Entry 3TX7 (X-ray diffraction, 2.76 A resolution); this record covers chains A and B.

Chain A:
Protein: Catenin beta-1
Source organism: Homo sapiens
UniProt: P35222 (CTNB1_HUMAN); residues 138-663 here = UniProt positions 138-663
Chain sequence (527 residues; numbered 137 to 663; the number before each row is that of its first residue):
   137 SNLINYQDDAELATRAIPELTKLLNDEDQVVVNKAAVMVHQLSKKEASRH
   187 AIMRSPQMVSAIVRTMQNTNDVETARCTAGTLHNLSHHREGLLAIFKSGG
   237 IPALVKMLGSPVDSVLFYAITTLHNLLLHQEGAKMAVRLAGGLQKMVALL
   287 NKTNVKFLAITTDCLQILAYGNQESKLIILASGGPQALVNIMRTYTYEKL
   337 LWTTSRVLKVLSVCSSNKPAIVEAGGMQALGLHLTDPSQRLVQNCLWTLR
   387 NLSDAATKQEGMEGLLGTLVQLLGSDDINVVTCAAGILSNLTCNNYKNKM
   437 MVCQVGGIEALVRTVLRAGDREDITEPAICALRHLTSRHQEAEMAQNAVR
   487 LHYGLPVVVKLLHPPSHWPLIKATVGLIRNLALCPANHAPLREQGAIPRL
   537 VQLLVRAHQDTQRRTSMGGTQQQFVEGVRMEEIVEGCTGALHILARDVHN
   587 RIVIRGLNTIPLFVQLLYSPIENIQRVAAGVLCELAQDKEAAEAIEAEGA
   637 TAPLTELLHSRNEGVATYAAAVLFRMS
Disordered / not traced: 137-147, 549-558, 662-663
Construct notes: expression tag (137)
UniProt features mapped onto this chain:
  - region: Leu-156 to Leu-178 (Interaction with BCL9)
  - modified residue: Tyr-142 (Phosphotyrosine), Ser-191 (Phosphoserine), Ser-246 (Phosphoserine), Tyr-331 (Phosphotyrosine), Tyr-333 (Phosphotyrosine), Ser-552 (Phosphoserine), Thr-556 (Microbial infection: Phosphothreonine), Cys-619 (S-nitrosocysteine)
  - natural variant: Lys-292 (K292N: Found in a patient with features of osteopathia striata cranial sclerosis; uncertain significance), Leu-388 (L388P: In NEDSDV)
  - mutagenesis: Tyr-142 (Y142E: No effect on interaction with BCL9 and BCL9L), Leu-156 (L156A: Abolishes interaction with BCL9 but no effect on interaction with CDH3; when associated with A-159), Leu-159 (L159A: No effect on interaction with BCL9 and CDH3. Abolishes interaction with BCL9 but no effect on interaction with CDH3; when associated with A-156), Leu-178 (L178A: No effect on interaction with BCL9 and CDH3), Phe-253 (F253A: Abolishes or strongly reduces AXIN2 binding), His-260 (H260A: Abolishes or strongly reduces AXIN1 and AXIN2 binding. Strongly reduces phosphorylation and degradation; when associated with A-386 and A-383), Lys-292 (K292A: Abolishes or strongly reduces AXIN1 and AXIN2 binding), Lys-312 (K312E: Abolishes TCF7L2 binding), Tyr-333 (Y333F: Abolished phosphorylation by SRC and interaction with isoform M2 of PKM (PKM2)), Lys-345 (K345A: Abolishes APC binding), Trp-383 (W383A: Abolishes APC binding. Strongly reduces phosphorylation and degradation; when associated with A-260 and A-386), Arg-386 (R386A: Strongly reduces APC binding. Strongly reduces phosphorylation and degradation; when associated with A-260 and A-383), 7 further mutagenesis entries in UniProt
Reported in the primary citation:
  - mutagenesis - Y306A, W383A: abolished signaling in response to GAL-LRH-1
  - mutagenesis - Y306A, K345A: decreased signaling in response to TCF-4 responsive reporter
  - mutagenesis - W383A: increased signaling in response to TCF-4 responsive reporter
  - conformationally variable residues (domain motion): Leu-388 to Glu-396, Leu-409 to Ile-414, Cys-419 to Ala-420
  - post-translational modification sites: Lys-345 (citing earlier work)

Chain B:
Protein: Nuclear receptor subfamily 5 group A member 2
Source organism: Homo sapiens
UniProt: O00482 (NR5A2_HUMAN); residue numbers follow UniProt; this construct covers 191-541
Chain sequence (352 residues; row label = number of the first residue in the row):
   190 SLKLEAMSQVIQAMPSDLTISSAIQNIHSASKGLPLNHAALPPTDYDRSP
   240 FVTSPISMTMPPHGSLQGYQTYGHFPSRAIKSEYPDPYTSSPESIMGYSY
   290 MDSYQTSSPASIPHLILELLKCEPDEPQVQAKIMAYLQQEQANRSKHEKL
   340 STFGLMCKMADQTLFSIVEWARSSIFFRELKVDDQMKLLQNCWSELLILD
   390 HIYRQVVHGKEGSIFLVTGQQVDYSIIASQAGATLNNLMSHAQELVAKLR
   440 SLQFDQREFVCLKFLVLFSLDVKNLENFQLVEGVQEQVNAALLDYTMCNY
   490 PQQTEKFGQLLLRLPEIRAISMQAEEYLYYKHLNGDVPYNNLLIEMLHAK
   540 RA
Disordered / not traced: 190-298, 332-337, 364-373, 462-467, 539-541
Construct notes: expression tag (190)
UniProt features mapped onto this chain:
  - region: Tyr-528 to Lys-539 (AF-2)
  - binding site (a phospholipid derivative): Gly-421 to Leu-424, Tyr-516, Lys-520
  - cross-link: Lys-270 (Glycyl lysine isopeptide (Lys-Gly) (interchain with G-Cter in SUMO1))
  - mutagenesis: Lys-270 (K270R: Impaired ability to act as an anti-inflammatory role during the hepatic acute phase response), Asp-314 (D314R: Decreased interaction with PPARGC1A; decreased ability to increase transcription of target genes), Ala-324 (A324R: Does not affect interaction with PPARGC1A; does not affect ability to increase transcription of target genes), Phe-342 (F342W: Reduced phospholipid binding. Strongly reduced transactivation; when associated with W-416), Thr-352 (T352V: Reduced activation by the synthetic agonists RR-RJW100 and GSK8470), His-390 (H390A: Reduced activation by the synthetic agonist GSK8470 without affecting activation by the synthetic agonist RR-RJW100), Gly-398 (G398A: Decreased ability to activate transcription), Ile-416 (I416W: Reduced phospholipid binding. Strongly reduced transactivation; when associated with W-342), Gly-421 (G421A: Decreased ability to activate transcription)
Small-molecule neighbours: P6L ((2S)-3-{[{[(2S)-2,3-dihydroxypropyl]oxy}(hydroxy)phosphoryl]oxy}-2-[(6E)-hexadec-6-enoyloxy]propyl (8E)-octadec-8-enoate): Thr-341, Phe-342, Met-345, Cys-346, Ala-349, Trp-382, Ser-383, Leu-386, Ile-387, His-390, Leu-405, Val-411, Ile-415, Ile-416, Gln-419, Ala-420, Gly-421, Ala-422, Thr-423, Leu-424, Leu-427, Met-428, Ala-431, Ala-513, Glu-514, Tyr-516, Leu-517, Lys-520, Leu-532
Reported in the primary citation:
  - mutagenesis - D483A, M486A: decreased signaling in response to beta-catenin

Chain A / chain B interface:
Contacting residue pairs (30):
  Tyr-306(A) / Ser-300(B)  hydrogen bond (side chain-backbone)
  Tyr-306(A) / Ile-301(B)
  Tyr-306(A) / Pro-302(B)
  Tyr-306(A) / Asp-483(B)
  Tyr-306(A) / Tyr-484(B)
  Tyr-306(A) / Cys-487(B)  hydrophobic
  Tyr-306(A) / Asn-488(B)  hydrogen bond
  Gly-307(A) / Pro-302(B)
  Gly-307(A) / Asp-483(B)  hydrogen bond (backbone-side chain)
  Gln-309(A) / Gln-476(B)
  Gln-309(A) / Ala-479(B)
  Lys-312(A) / Asp-483(B)  salt bridge
  Lys-345(A) / Met-486(B)
  Lys-345(A) / Cys-487(B)  hydrogen bond
  Val-349(A) / Leu-482(B)  hydrophobic
  Val-349(A) / Asp-483(B)
  Val-349(A) / Met-486(B)  hydrophobic
  Gln-379(A) / Pro-490(B)
  Gln-379(A) / Gln-491(B)  hydrogen bond
  Trp-383(A) / Met-486(B)  hydrophobic
  Trp-383(A) / Pro-490(B)  hydrogen bond (side chain-backbone)
  Trp-383(A) / Gln-492(B)
  Trp-383(A) / Thr-493(B)
  Arg-386(A) / Thr-493(B)  hydrogen bond (side chain-backbone)
  Asn-387(A) / Met-486(B)
  Asn-415(A) / Gln-491(B)  hydrogen bond
  Thr-418(A) / Thr-493(B)
  Cys-419(A) / Thr-493(B)
  Gln-559(A) / Arg-507(B)
  Glu-562(A) / Leu-501(B)
Interface residues without a listed pair, chain A (18 interface residues in all): Asn-308, Val-346, Gly-563
Interface residues without a listed pair, chain B (19 interface residues in all): Glu-475, Tyr-489
The authors on this interface:
  - pairs named by the authors: Tyr-306(A)/Ser-300(B) (hydrogen bond), Tyr-306(A)/Asp-483(B), Tyr-306(A)/Asn-488(B) (hydrogen bond), Lys-312(A)/Asp-483(B) (hydrogen bond), Trp-383(A)/Pro-490(B) (hydrogen bond), Arg-386(A)/Thr-493(B) (hydrogen bond), Asn-387(A)/Met-486(B)
  - interface residues, chain A: Lys-345(A)
  - hot spots on chain A (mutagenesis) - Y306A, K345A, W383A: decreased binding to Nuclear receptor subfamily 5 group A member 2 (chain B)
  - hot spots on chain B (mutagenesis) - D483A, M486A, T493A: decreased binding to Catenin beta-1 (chain A)

Summary:
18 residues of chain A and 19 residues of chain B are in contact, with 8 hydrogen bonds and 1 salt bridge.
Polar contacts include Lys-312(A)/Asp-483(B), Tyr-306(A)/Ser-300(B) and Tyr-306(A)/Asn-488(B). The paper
describes hydrogen bonds between Tyr-306(A) and Ser-300(B), Tyr-306(A) and Asn-488(B) and Lys-312(A) and
Asp-483(B) among others; contacts between Tyr-306(A) and Asp-483(B) and Asn-387(A) and Met-486(B). From the
paper: Y306A, K345A and W383A of chain A reduce binding to Nuclear receptor subfamily 5 group A member 2
(chain B); the interface residue Lys-345(A); 6 substitutions were tested in all.
Here chain A is Catenin beta-1 and chain B is Nuclear receptor subfamily 5 group A member 2, both from Homo
sapiens. Entry 3TX7 (Crystal structure of LRH-1/beta-catenin complex) was determined by X-ray diffraction.
